PDB entry 5MT6 | X-ray diffraction, 2.16 A resolution | chains A and B

== Chain A ==
Molecule: Rhomboid protease GlpG
Source organism: Escherichia coli K-12
Notes: EC 3.4.21.105
Reference sequence: P09391 (GLPG_ECOLI); residues 91-270 here = UniProt positions 91-270
Chain sequence (180 residues; row label = number of the first residue in the row):
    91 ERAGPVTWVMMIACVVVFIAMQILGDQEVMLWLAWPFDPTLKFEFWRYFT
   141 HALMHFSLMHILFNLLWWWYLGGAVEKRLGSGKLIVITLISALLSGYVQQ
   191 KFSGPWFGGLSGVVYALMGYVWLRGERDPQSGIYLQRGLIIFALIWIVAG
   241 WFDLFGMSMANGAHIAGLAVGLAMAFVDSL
Swiss-Prot annotation at these positions:
  - active site: S201 (Nucleophile), H254
  - mutagenesis: N154 (N154A: Reduced catalytic activity), G199 (G199C: Loss of catalytic activity), S201 (S201A/C: Loss of catalytic activity), H254 (H254A/C: Loss of catalytic activity)
From the paper describing this entry:
  - binding site for Ace-arg-val-arg-his-ala-V9C (chain B): H150, F153, N154, W157, S201, V204, Y205, W236, F245, M247, M249, H254
  - catalytic residues: H150, S201

== Chain B ==
Molecule: Ace-arg-val-arg-his-ala-V9C
Chain sequence (7 residues; numbered 1 to 7; the number before each row is that of its first residue):
     1 XRVRHAX
Modified residues: ACE (acetyl group) at position 1; V9C (2-phenylethylcarbamic acid) at position 7

== How chain A and chain B interact ==
Residue-residue contacts (40; chain A residue first):
  M120(A) - V3(B)  hydrophobic
  F146(A) - R2(B)
  F146(A) - V3(B)  hydrophobic
  F146(A) - H5(B)
  H150(A) - H5(B)
  H150(A) - A6(B)  hydrogen bond (side chain-backbone)
  H150(A) - V9C_7(B)
  F153(A) - V9C_7(B)
  N154(A) - A6(B)
  N154(A) - V9C_7(B)
  Q189(A) - R4(B)
  S193(A) - R4(B)
  W196(A) - V3(B)
  W196(A) - R4(B)  hydrogen bond (backbone-backbone)
  F197(A) - V3(B)
  F197(A) - R4(B)
  G198(A) - R4(B)  hydrogen bond (backbone-backbone)
  G198(A) - H5(B)
  G198(A) - A6(B)  hydrogen bond (backbone-backbone)
  G199(A) - A6(B)
  L200(A) - A6(B)  hydrogen bond (backbone-backbone)
  S201(A) - A6(B)  hydrogen bond (side chain-backbone)
  S201(A) - V9C_7(B)
  Y205(A) - V9C_7(B)
  W236(A) - V9C_7(B)
  F245(A) - V9C_7(B)
  M247(A) - H5(B)
  M247(A) - V9C_7(B)
  S248(A) - R2(B)  hydrogen bond (side chain-backbone)
  S248(A) - V3(B)
  S248(A) - R4(B)
  S248(A) - H5(B)  hydrogen bond (backbone-backbone)
  M249(A) - R4(B)  hydrogen bond (backbone-side chain)
  M249(A) - H5(B)
  A250(A) - R4(B)
  A250(A) - H5(B)  hydrogen bond (backbone-backbone)
  A250(A) - A6(B)  hydrophobic
  H254(A) - H5(B)
  H254(A) - A6(B)
  H254(A) - V9C_7(B)
Other interface residues (no listed pair), chain A (26 interface residues in all): W157, G202, V204, N251, A253

== Overview ==
26 residues of chain A and 6 residues of chain B are in contact, with 10 hydrogen bonds. Among the polar pairs
are H150(A)-A6(B), S201(A)-A6(B) and S248(A)-R2(B). From the paper: catalytic residues H150(A) and S201(A); a
binding site for Ace-arg-val-arg-his-ala-V9C (chain B) at H150(A), F153(A) and N154(A) among others.
Here chain A is Rhomboid protease GlpG (Escherichia coli K-12) and chain B is Ace-arg-val-arg-his-ala-V9C.
Entry 5MT6 (Structure of E.coli GlpG in complex with peptide derived inhibitor Ac-RVRHA-phenylethyl-ketoamide)
was determined by X-ray diffraction together with 5MT7, 5MT8 and 5MTF from the same study.
